5L4K - chains Q and R of the 12 polymer chains in the assembly; structure by electron microscopy, 3.90 A resolution.

[Chain Q]
Name: 26S proteasome non-ATPase regulatory subunit 11
Source organism: Homo sapiens
UniProtKB: O00231 (PSD11_HUMAN); residues 1-422 here = UniProt positions 1-422
Amino-acid sequence (422 residues; each row starts with the number of its first residue):
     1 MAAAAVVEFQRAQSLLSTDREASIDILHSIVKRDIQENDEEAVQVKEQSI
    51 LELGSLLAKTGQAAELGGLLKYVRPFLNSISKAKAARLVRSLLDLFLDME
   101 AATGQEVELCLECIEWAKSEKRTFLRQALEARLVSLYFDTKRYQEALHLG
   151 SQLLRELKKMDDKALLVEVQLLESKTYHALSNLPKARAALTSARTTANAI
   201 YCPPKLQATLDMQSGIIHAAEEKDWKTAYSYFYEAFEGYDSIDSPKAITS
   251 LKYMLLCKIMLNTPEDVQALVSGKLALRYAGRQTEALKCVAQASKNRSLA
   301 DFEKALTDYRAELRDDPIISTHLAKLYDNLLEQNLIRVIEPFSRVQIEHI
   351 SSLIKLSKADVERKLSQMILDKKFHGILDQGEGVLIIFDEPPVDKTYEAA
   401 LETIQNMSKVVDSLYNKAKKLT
UniProt features mapped onto this chain:
  - modified residue: A2 (N-acetylalanine), S14 (Phosphoserine), S23 (Phosphoserine)
  - cross-link: K274 (Glycyl lysine isopeptide (Lys-Gly) (interchain with G-Cter in SUMO2))
  - mutagenesis: S14 (S14A: Does not affect phosphorylation by AMPK; when associated with A-79 and A-272), S79 (S79A: Does not affect phosphorylation by AMPK; when associated with A-14 and A-272), S272 (S272A: Does not affect phosphorylation by AMPK; when associated with A14- and A-79)

[Chain R]
Name: 26S proteasome non-ATPase regulatory subunit 6
Source organism: Homo sapiens
UniProtKB: Q15008 (PSMD6_HUMAN); numbering as in UniProt (aligned over 1-389)
Amino-acid sequence (389 residues; each row starts with the number of its first residue):
     1 MPLENLEEEGLPKNPDLRIAQLRFLLSLPEHRGDAAVRDELMAAVRDNNM
    51 APYYEALCKSLDWQIDVDLLNKMKKANEDELKRLDEELEDAEKNLGESEI
   101 RDAMMAKAEYLCRIGDKEGALTAFRKTYDKTVALGHRLDIVFYLLRIGLF
   151 YMDNDLITRNTEKAKSLIEEGGDWDRRNRLKVYQGLYCVAIRDFKQAAEL
   201 FLDTVSTFTSYELMDYKTFVTYTVYVSMIALERPDLREKVIKGAEILEVL
   251 HSLPAVRQYLFSLYECRYSVFFQSLAVVEQEMKKDWLFAPHYRYYVREMR
   301 IHAYSQLLESYRSLTLGYMAEAFGVGVEFIDQELSRFIAAGRLHCKIDKV
   351 NEIVETNRPDSKNWQYQETIKKGDLLLNRVQKLSRVINM

[Chain Q / chain R interface]
Contacting residue pairs (36; chain Q residue first):
  E222(Q) with K242(R), salt bridge
  K223(Q) with E238(R), salt bridge; K242(R)
  I369(Q) with E309(R); S310(R)
  L370(Q) with R233(R); Q306(R)
  D371(Q) with R233(R), salt bridge; P234(R)
  K372(Q) with E309(R), salt bridge
  G376(Q) with R358(R)
  I377(Q) with S310(R); Y311(R); R312(R); T356(R); R358(R)
  L378(Q) with S310(R), hydrogen bond (backbone-backbone); Y311(R); R312(R), hydrogen bond (backbone-backbone)
  D379(Q) with R312(R)
  Q380(Q) with Y311(R)
  F388(Q) with R358(R)
  V393(Q) with Q365(R)
  Y397(Q) with K362(R); Q365(R)
  L401(Q) with Q365(R); E368(R)
  S408(Q) with R379(R)
  V411(Q) with L376(R), hydrophobic; R379(R); V380(R), hydrophobic
  D412(Q) with R379(R), salt bridge
  L414(Q) with L383(R), hydrophobic
  Y415(Q) with R379(R); K382(R); L383(R), hydrogen bond (side chain-backbone)
Other interface residues (no listed pair), chain Q (28 interface residues in all): S366, I386, D394, E398, I404, M407, A418, T422
Other interface residues (no listed pair), chain R (27 interface residues in all): C266, Y318, W364, Y366, T369, K372, G373, V386

[Overview]
28 residues of chain Q face 27 of chain R across their interface; the contacts include 3 hydrogen bonds and 5
salt bridges. Polar pairs include E222(Q)-K242(R), K223(Q)-E238(R) and D371(Q)-R233(R). From UniProt: 3
mutagenesis sites on chain Q.
Here chain Q is 26S proteasome non-ATPase regulatory subunit 11 and chain R is 26S proteasome non-ATPase
regulatory subunit 6, both from Homo sapiens. Entry 5L4K (The human 26S proteasome lid) was determined by
electron microscopy.
